Entry 7M2W (electron microscopy, 3.00 A resolution); this record covers chains E and Y of the 12 polymer chains in the assembly.

== Chain E ==
Molecule: Spindle pole body component SPC97
From: Saccharomyces cerevisiae (strain ATCC 204508 / S288c)
UniProtKB: P38863 (SPC97_YEAST); numbering as in UniProt (aligned over 1-823)
Sequence (823 residues; numbered 1 to 823; the number before each row is that of its first residue):
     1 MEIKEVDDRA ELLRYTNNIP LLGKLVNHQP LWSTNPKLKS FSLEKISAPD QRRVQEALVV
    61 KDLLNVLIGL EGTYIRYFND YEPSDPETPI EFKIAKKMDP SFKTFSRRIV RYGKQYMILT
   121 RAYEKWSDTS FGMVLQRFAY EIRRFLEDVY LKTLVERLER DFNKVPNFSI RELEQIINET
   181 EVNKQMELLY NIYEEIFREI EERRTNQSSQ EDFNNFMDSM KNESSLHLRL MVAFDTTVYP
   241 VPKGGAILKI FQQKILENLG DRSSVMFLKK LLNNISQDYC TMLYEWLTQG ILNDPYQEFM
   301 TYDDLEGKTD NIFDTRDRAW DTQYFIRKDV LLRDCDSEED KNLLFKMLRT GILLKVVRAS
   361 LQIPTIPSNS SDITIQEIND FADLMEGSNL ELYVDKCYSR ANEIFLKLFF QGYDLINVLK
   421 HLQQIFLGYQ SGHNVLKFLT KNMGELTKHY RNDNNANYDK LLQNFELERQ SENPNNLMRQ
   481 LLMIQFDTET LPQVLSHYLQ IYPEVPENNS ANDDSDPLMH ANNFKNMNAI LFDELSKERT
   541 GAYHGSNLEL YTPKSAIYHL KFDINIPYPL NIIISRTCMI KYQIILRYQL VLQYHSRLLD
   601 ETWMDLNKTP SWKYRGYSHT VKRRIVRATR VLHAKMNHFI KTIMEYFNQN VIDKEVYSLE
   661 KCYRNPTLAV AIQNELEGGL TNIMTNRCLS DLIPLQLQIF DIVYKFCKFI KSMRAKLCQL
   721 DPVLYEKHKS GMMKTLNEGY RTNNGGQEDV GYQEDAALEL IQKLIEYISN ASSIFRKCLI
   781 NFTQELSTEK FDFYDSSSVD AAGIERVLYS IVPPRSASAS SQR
Disordered / not traced: 211-221, 307-317, 504-555, 727-750, 792-800, 815-823

== Chain Y ==
Molecule: Spindle pole body component 110
From: Saccharomyces cerevisiae (strain ATCC 204508 / S288c)
UniProtKB: P32380 (SP110_YEAST); residue numbers follow UniProt; this construct covers 1-220
Sequence (220 residues; numbered 1 to 220; the number before each row is that of its first residue):
     1 MDEASHLPNG SLKNMEFTPV GFIKSKRNTT QTQVVSPTKV PNANNGDENE GPVKKRQRRS
    61 IDDTIDSTRL FSEASQFDDS FPEIKANIPP SPRSGNVDKS RKRNLIDDLK KDVPMSQPLK
   121 EQEVREHQMK KERFDRALES KLLGKRHITY ANSDISNKEL YINEIKSLKH EIKELRKEKN
   181 DTLNNYDTLE EETDDLKNRL QALEKELDAK NKIVNSRKVD
Disordered / not traced: 1-111, 207-220
Curated features (UniProtKB/Swiss-Prot):
  - motif: Lys54 to Arg59 (Nuclear localization signal)
  - modified residue: Thr18 (Phosphothreonine), Ser60 (Phosphoserine), Thr64 (Phosphothreonine), Thr68 (Phosphothreonine), Ser80 (Phosphoserine)
  - mutagenesis: Ser91 (S91A: Leads to a mild increase in the proportion of preanaphase spindles at the expense of elongated spindles)

== Interface between chain E and chain Y ==
Residue-residue contacts (57; chain E residue first):
  Arg14(E) - His170(Y)  hydrogen bond
  Tyr15(E) - Glu164(Y)  hydrogen bond (side chain-backbone)
  Tyr15(E) - Ser167(Y)
  Asn17(E) - Tyr161(Y)
  Asn17(E) - Ile162(Y)
  Leu21(E) - Leu160(Y)  hydrophobic
  Thr34(E) - Glu178(Y)
  Thr34(E) - Asp181(Y)
  Thr34(E) - Thr182(Y)
  Thr34(E) - Asn185(Y)  hydrogen bond (backbone-side chain)
  Asn35(E) - Asp181(Y)  hydrogen bond
  Glu82(E) - Leu175(Y)
  Glu82(E) - Glu178(Y)
  Ser84(E) - Glu174(Y)
  Asp128(E) - Leu160(Y)
  Thr129(E) - Ile155(Y)
  Thr129(E) - Asn157(Y)  hydrogen bond
  Gln207(E) - Tyr150(Y)
  Asn222(E) - Arg146(Y)  hydrogen bond (backbone-side chain)
  Glu223(E) - Arg136(Y)
  Glu223(E) - Arg146(Y)
  Ser225(E) - Arg146(Y)
  Leu226(E) - Glu139(Y)
  Leu226(E) - Arg146(Y)
  His227(E) - Glu132(Y)  salt bridge
  His227(E) - Arg136(Y)
  Arg229(E) - Asp135(Y)  salt bridge
  Arg229(E) - Glu139(Y)  salt bridge
  Met231(E) - Lys145(Y)
  Val232(E) - Lys145(Y)
  Ala233(E) - His147(Y)
  Phe234(E) - His147(Y)  hydrogen bond (backbone-backbone)
  Phe234(E) - Ile148(Y)
  Phe234(E) - Thr149(Y)  hydrogen bond (backbone-backbone)
  Asp235(E) - Thr149(Y)
  Thr236(E) - Thr149(Y)  hydrogen bond (backbone-backbone)
  Thr237(E) - Thr149(Y)
  Thr237(E) - Tyr150(Y)
  Thr237(E) - Ala151(Y)  hydrogen bond (side chain-backbone)
  Gln297(E) - Ile155(Y)
  Phe325(E) - Thr149(Y)
  His497(E) - Ala137(Y)
  His497(E) - Lys141(Y)  hydrogen bond
  Tyr498(E) - Phe134(Y)  hydrophobic
  Tyr498(E) - Leu138(Y)  hydrophobic
  Arg576(E) - Leu142(Y)
  Thr577(E) - Leu138(Y)
  Thr577(E) - Glu139(Y)
  Thr577(E) - Leu142(Y)
  Ile580(E) - Leu138(Y)  hydrophobic
  Lys581(E) - Asp135(Y)  salt bridge
  Lys581(E) - Leu138(Y)
  Thr681(E) - Lys131(Y)
  Thr681(E) - Phe134(Y)
  Asn682(E) - Lys131(Y)  hydrogen bond
  Met684(E) - Phe134(Y)  hydrophobic
  Ser690(E) - Lys130(Y)
Other interface residues (no listed pair), chain E (47 interface residues in all): Leu31, Ser33, Pro36, Ser130, Leu228, Leu230, Tyr239, Pro295, Tyr296, Leu499, Thr685
Other interface residues (no listed pair), chain Y (35 interface residues in all): Ser153, Ile165, Glu171

== In short ==
The interface between chain E and chain Y involves 47 residues on one side and 35 on the other, with 12
hydrogen bonds and 4 salt bridges. Among the polar pairs are His227(E)-Glu132(Y), Arg229(E)-Asp135(Y) and
Arg229(E)-Glu139(Y).
Chain E is Spindle pole body component SPC97 and chain Y is Spindle pole body component 110, both from
Saccharomyces cerevisiae (strain ATCC 204508 / S288c); the structure, Engineered disulfide cross-linked closed
conformation of the Yeast gamma-TuRC(SS), was determined by electron microscopy (same publication as 7M2X,
7M2Y, 7M2Z and 7M3P).
